Entry 4FHI (X-ray diffraction, 2.40 A resolution); this record covers chains A and B.

Chain A:
Name: Vitamin Nuclear Receptor
Organism: Danio Rerio
Sequence (300 residues; row label = number of the first residue in the row):
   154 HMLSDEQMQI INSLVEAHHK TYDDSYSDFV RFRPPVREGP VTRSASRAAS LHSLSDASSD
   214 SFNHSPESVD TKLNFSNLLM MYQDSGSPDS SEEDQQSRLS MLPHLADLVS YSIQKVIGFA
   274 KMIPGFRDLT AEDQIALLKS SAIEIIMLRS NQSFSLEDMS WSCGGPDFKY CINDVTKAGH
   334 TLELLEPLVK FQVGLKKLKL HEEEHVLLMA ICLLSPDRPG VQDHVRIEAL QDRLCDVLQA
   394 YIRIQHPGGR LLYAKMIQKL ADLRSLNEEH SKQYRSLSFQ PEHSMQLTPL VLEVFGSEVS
Disordered / not traced: 154, 191-250, 453
Small-molecule neighbours: 0S4 (N-hydroxy-2-{4-[3-(4-{[(2R)-2-hydroxy-3,3-dimethylbutyl]oxy}-3-methylphenyl)pentan-3-yl]-2-methylphenoxy}acetamide): Y175, L255, L258, A259, L261, V262, Y264, S265, K268, I299, M300, R302, S303, S306, W314, C316, Y323, V328, H333, L337, L341, H423, Y427, L430, L440, V444, F448
What the authors report for this chain:
  - binding site for 0S4: Y175, Y264, S265, R302, H333, H423

Chain B:
Name: Src-1
Sequence (13 residues; each row starts with the number of its first residue):
   687 KHKILHRLLQ DSS
Disordered / not traced: 697-699

Interface between chain A and chain B:
Contacting residue pairs (20):
  I270(A) - L691(B)  hydrophobic
  I270(A) - L694(B)  hydrophobic
  I270(A) - L695(B)  hydrophobic
  K274(A) - L694(B)  hydrogen bond (side chain-backbone)
  K274(A) - Q696(B)
  R280(A) - Q696(B)
  A284(A) - H692(B)
  Q287(A) - L695(B)
  I288(A) - L691(B)  hydrophobic
  I288(A) - L695(B)  hydrophobic
  K292(A) - H688(B)
  K292(A) - L691(B)
  E446(A) - H688(B)
  E446(A) - K689(B)  hydrogen bond (side chain-backbone)
  E446(A) - I690(B)  hydrogen bond (side chain-backbone)
  E446(A) - L691(B)  hydrogen bond (side chain-backbone)
  V447(A) - L691(B)  hydrophobic
  E451(A) - K687(B)
  E451(A) - H688(B)
  V452(A) - H688(B)
Also at the interface, not in a pair above, chain A (16 interface residues in all): Q267, F279, E285, L291, L443

Summary:
16 residues of chain A face 9 of chain B across their interface, with 4 hydrogen bonds. Polar contacts include
K274(A)-L694(B), E446(A)-K689(B) and E446(A)-I690(B). Chain A binds compound 0S4. From the paper: a binding
site for 0S4 at Y175(A), Y264(A) and S265(A) among others.
Chain A is Vitamin Nuclear Receptor (Danio Rerio) and chain B is Src-1; the structure, Development of
synthetically accessible non-secosteroidal hybrid molecules combining vitamin D receptor agonism and histone
deacetylase inhibition, was determined by X-ray diffraction (same publication as 4FHH).
